Entry 8JLA (electron microscopy, 3.44 A resolution); this record covers chains G and I of the 10 polymer chains in the assembly.

[Chain G]
Molecule: Histone H2A type 1-B/E
Organism: Homo sapiens
UniProt: P04908 (H2A1B_HUMAN); residues 10-129 here correspond to UniProt positions 11-130 (UniProt number = residue number + 1)
Chain sequence (124 residues; row label = number of the first residue in the row):
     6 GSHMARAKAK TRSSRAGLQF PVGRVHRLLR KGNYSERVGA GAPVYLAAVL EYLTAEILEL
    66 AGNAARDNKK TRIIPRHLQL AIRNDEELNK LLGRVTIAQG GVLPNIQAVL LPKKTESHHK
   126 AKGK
Not modelled in the structure: 6-10, 118-129
Differences from the reference sequence: expression tag (6-9)
Curated features (UniProtKB/Swiss-Prot):
  - modified residue: Lys13 (N6-(beta-hydroxybutyryl)lysine), Lys36 (N6-(2-hydroxyisobutyryl)lysine), Lys74 (N6-(2-hydroxyisobutyryl)lysine), Lys75 (N6-(2-hydroxyisobutyryl)lysine), Lys95 (N6-(2-hydroxyisobutyryl)lysine), Gln104 (N5-methylglutamine), Lys118 (N6-(2-hydroxyisobutyryl)lysine), Lys119 (N6-crotonyllysine), Thr120 (Phosphothreonine), Lys125 (N6-crotonyllysine)
  - cross-link (Glycyl lysine isopeptide (Lys-Gly)): Lys13 (interchain with G-Cter in ubiquitin), Lys15 (interchain with G-Cter in ubiquitin), Lys119 (interchain with G-Cter in ubiquitin)

[Chain I]
Molecule: 193-nt DNA strand
Organism: synthetic construct
Sequence (193 nucleotides; each row starts with the number of its first residue; numbers below 1 keep their minus sign (DA-96 is residue -96)):
   -96 ATCACGTAAT ATTGGCCAGC TAGGATCACA ATCCCGGTGC CGAGGCCGCT CAATTGGTCG
   -36 TAGACAGCTC TAGCACCGCT TAAACGCACG TACGGAATCC GTACGTGCGT TTAAGCGGTG
    24 CTAGAGCTGT CTACGACCAA TTGAGCGGCC TCGGCACCGG GATTGTGATC CTAGCTGGCC
    84 AATATTACGT GAT
Not modelled in the structure: -96 to -79, 78-96

[Interface between chain G and chain I]
Pairs across the interface - 16 pairs, chain G then chain I:
  Arg11(G) - DA43(I)  hydrogen bond to the base
  Arg11(G) - DT44(I)  hydrogen bond to the sugar
  Lys13(G) - DG46(I)  phosphate contact
  Arg29(G) - DC49(I)  salt bridge to the phosphate
  Arg42(G) - DG38(I)  hydrogen bond to the sugar
  Arg42(G) - DA39(I)  phosphate contact
  Val43(G) - DG38(I)  sugar contact
  Val43(G) - DA39(I)  hydrogen bond to the phosphate
  Gly44(G) - DG38(I)  phosphate contact
  Ala45(G) - DG38(I)  hydrogen bond to the phosphate
  Lys75(G) - DC58(I)  phosphate contact
  Lys75(G) - DA59(I)  salt bridge to the phosphate
  Thr76(G) - DG57(I)  hydrogen bond to the phosphate
  Thr76(G) - DC58(I)  hydrogen bond to the phosphate
  Arg77(G) - DG57(I)  sugar contact
  Arg77(G) - DC58(I)  hydrogen bond to the phosphate
Interface residues without a listed pair, chain G (13 interface residues in all): Ala14, Thr16, Glu41
Interface residues without a listed pair, chain I (11 interface residues in all): DT45, DA47

[Overview]
The interface between chain G and chain I involves 13 residues on one side and 11 on the other, with 8
hydrogen bonds and 2 salt bridges. Among the polar pairs are Arg11(G)-DA43(I), Arg11(G)-DT44(I) and
Arg42(G)-DG38(I).
Chain G is Histone H2A type 1-B/E (Homo sapiens) and chain I is a 193-nt DNA strand (synthetic construct); the
structure, Cryo-EM structure of the human nucleosome lacking N-terminal region of H2A, H2B, H3, and H4, was
determined by electron microscopy, deposited together with 8JL9, 8JLB and 8JLD.
